Entry 3P3L (X-ray diffraction, 2.10 A resolution); this record covers chain A.

Chain A:
Molecule: Cytochrome P450
Organism: Streptomyces thioluteus
UniProtKB: Q70KH6 (Q70KH6_9ACTO); residue numbers follow UniProt; this construct covers 1-406
Chain sequence (406 residues; numbered 1 to 406; the number before each row is that of its first residue):
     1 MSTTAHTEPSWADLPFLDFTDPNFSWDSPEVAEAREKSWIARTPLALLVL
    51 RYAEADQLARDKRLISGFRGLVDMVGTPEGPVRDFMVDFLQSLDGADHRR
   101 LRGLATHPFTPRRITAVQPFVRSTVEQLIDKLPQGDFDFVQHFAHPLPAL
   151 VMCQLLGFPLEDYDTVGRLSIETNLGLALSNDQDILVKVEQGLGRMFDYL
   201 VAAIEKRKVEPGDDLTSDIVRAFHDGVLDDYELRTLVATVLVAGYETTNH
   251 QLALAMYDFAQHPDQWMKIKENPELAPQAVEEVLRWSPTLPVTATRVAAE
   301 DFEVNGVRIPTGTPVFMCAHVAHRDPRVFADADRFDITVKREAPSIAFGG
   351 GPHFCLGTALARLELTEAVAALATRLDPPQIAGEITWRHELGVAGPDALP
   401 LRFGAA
Disordered / not traced: 1-3
Construct notes: conflict Ala144 (Pro in Q70KH6)
Swiss-Prot annotation at these positions:
  - binding site (heme b): His98, Arg102, Arg296, Gly350, His353, Cys355
  - mutagenesis: Phe89 (F89W: Hydroxylation at C-7 is still observed at reasonable rates, but formation of the tetrahydrofuran ring is almost completely lost ...), Gln91 (Q91L: Loss of activity), Leu175 (L175W: Decreases the catalytic activity for both hydroxylation at C-7 and formation of the tetrahydrofuran ring), Leu179 (L179W: Decreases the catalytic activity for both hydroxylation at C-7 and formation of the tetrahydrofuran ring), Thr239 (T239A: Shows low hydroxylation at C-7, but formation of the tetrahydrofuran ring is lost; T239F: Shows low hydroxylation at C-7, but formation of the tetrahydrofuran ring is lost ...), Leu290 (L290A: Decreases the catalytic activity for both hydroxylation at C-7 and formation of the tetrahydrofuran ring), Phe316 (F316A: Decreases the catalytic activity for both hydroxylation at C-7 and formation of the tetrahydrofuran ring)
Ion coordination: heme Fe near Cys355 (its only coordinating residue here)
Small-molecule neighbours: heme (HEM): Leu90, Gln91, His98, Arg102, Phe109, Met152, Thr239, Val240, Ala243, Gly244, Thr247, Thr248, Gln251, Leu284, Thr289, Leu290, Thr293, Ala294, Arg296, Ala347, Phe348, Gly349, Gly350, Pro352, His353, Phe354, Cys355, Leu356, Gly357, Leu360, Ala361, Glu364

Overview:
Chain A binds heme. Curated annotation (UniProt) lists 6 heme b-binding residues and 7 mutagenesis sites.
Chain A is Cytochrome P450 (Streptomyces thioluteus); the structure, Crystal Structure of the Cytochrome P450
monooxygenase AurH (wildtype) from Streptomyces Thioluteus, was determined by X-ray diffraction together with
3P3O, 3P3X and 3P3Z from the same study.
